1HGG - chains C and E of the 6 polymer chains in the assembly; structure by X-ray diffraction, 2.90 A resolution.

[Chain C (and E)]
Name: Hemagglutinin, chain HA1
Source organism: Influenza A virus
Notes: chain E of this document is another copy of the same molecule, construct and numbering; everything in this record applies to it too
UniProtKB: P03437 (HEMA_IAAIC); residues 1-328 here correspond to UniProt positions 17-344 (UniProt number = residue number + 16)
Sequence (328 residues; numbered 1 to 328; the number before each row is that of its first residue):
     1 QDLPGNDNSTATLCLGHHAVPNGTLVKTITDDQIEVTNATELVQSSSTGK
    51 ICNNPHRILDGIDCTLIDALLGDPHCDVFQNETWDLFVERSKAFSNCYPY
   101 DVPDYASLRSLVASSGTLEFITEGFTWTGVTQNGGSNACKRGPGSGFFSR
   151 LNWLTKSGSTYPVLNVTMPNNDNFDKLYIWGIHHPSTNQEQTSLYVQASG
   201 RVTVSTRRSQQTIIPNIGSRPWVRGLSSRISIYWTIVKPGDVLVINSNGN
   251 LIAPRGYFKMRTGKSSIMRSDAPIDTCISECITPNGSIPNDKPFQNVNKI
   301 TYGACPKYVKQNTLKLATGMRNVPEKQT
UniProt features mapped onto this chain:
  - glycosylation (N-linked (GlcNAc...) asparagine): Asn8, Asn22, Asn38, Asn81, Asn165, Asn285
Disulfide bonds: Cys52-Cys277, Cys64-Cys76, Cys97-Cys139, Cys281-Cys305
Covalent attachments: N-acetylglucosamine (NAG) linked to Asn38, Asn81, Asn285; glycan linked to Asn165

[Chain C / chain E interface]
Pairs across the interface (22; chain C residue first):
  Asp101(C) - Gln210(E)  hydrogen bond
  His184(C) - Gln210(E)
  Asn216(C) - Thr212(E)  hydrogen bond
  Ile217(C) - Arg201(E)  hydrogen bond (backbone-side chain)
  Ile217(C) - Thr203(E)
  Gly218(C) - Asn246(E)
  Ser219(C) - Asn165(E)
  Ser219(C) - Ser205(E)
  Ser219(C) - Val244(E)
  Ser219(C) - Asn246(E)
  Arg220(C) - Ser205(E)
  Arg220(C) - Gln210(E)  hydrogen bond
  Arg220(C) - Thr212(E)
  Pro221(C) - Ser205(E)
  Pro221(C) - Thr206(E)
  Pro221(C) - Arg207(E)
  Pro221(C) - Val242(E)  hydrophobic
  Pro221(C) - Val244(E)  hydrophobic
  Trp222(C) - Arg207(E)
  Val223(C) - Arg207(E)
  Arg229(C) - Thr206(E)
  Ser231(C) - Gln210(E)  hydrogen bond
Interface residues without a listed pair, chain C (13 interface residues in all): Ile214
Interface residues without a listed pair, chain E (12 interface residues in all): Ile214

[In short]
13 residues of chain C and 12 residues of chain E are in contact; the contacts include 5 hydrogen bonds. Among
the polar pairs are Asp101(C)-Gln210(E), Asn216(C)-Thr212(E) and Ile217(C)-Arg201(E). Covalently linked
N-acetylglucosamine: at Asn38(C), Asn81(C) and Asn285(C).
Chain C and chain E are both Hemagglutinin, chain HA1 (Influenza A virus); the structure, Binding of influenza
virus hemagglutinin to analogs of its cell-surface receptor, sialic acid: analysis by proton ..., was
determined by X-ray diffraction, deposited together with 1HGD, 1HGE, 1HGF, 1HGH, 1HGI and 1HGJ.
